5VIY - chains K and L of the 16 polymer chains in the assembly; structure by electron microscopy, 6.20 A resolution (low resolution: residue-level contacts below are approximate; hydrogen-bond / salt-bridge calls are withheld).

# Chain K
Molecule: 8ANC195 G52K5 Fab heavy chain
Source organism: Homo sapiens
UniProt: S6B291 (S6B291_HUMAN); residues 114-214 here correspond to UniProt positions 137-237 (UniProt number = residue number + 23)
Amino-acid sequence (233 residues; numbered 1 to 214 plus 20 insertion-coded residues; 1 number in that range is skipped by the numbering (no residue carries it; nothing is unmodelled there); the number before each row is that of its first residue; a row labelled like 77A-77D holds insertion residues (77A, then the next letters in order)):
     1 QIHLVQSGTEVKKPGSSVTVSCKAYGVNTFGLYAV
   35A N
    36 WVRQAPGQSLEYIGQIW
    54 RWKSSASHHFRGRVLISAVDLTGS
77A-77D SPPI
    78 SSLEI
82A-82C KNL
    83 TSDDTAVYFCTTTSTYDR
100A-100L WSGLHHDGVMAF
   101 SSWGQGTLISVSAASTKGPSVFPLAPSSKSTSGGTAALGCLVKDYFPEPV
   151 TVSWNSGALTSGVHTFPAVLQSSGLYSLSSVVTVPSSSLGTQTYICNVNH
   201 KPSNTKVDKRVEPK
Not modelled in the structure: 129-134
Disulfides: Cys22-Cys92, Cys140-Cys196

# Chain L
Molecule: 8ANC195 G52K5 Fab light chain
Source organism: Homo sapiens
UniProt: Q8TCD0 (Q8TCD0_HUMAN); residues 107-214 here correspond to UniProt positions 132-239 (UniProt number = residue number + 25)
Amino-acid sequence (215 residues; each row starts with the number of its first residue):
     1 DIQMTQSPSTLSASTGDTVRISCRASQSIT
   30A G
    31 NWVAWYQQRPGKAPRLLIYRGAALLGGVPSRFRGSAAGTDFTLTIGNLQA
    81 EDFGTFYCQQYDTYPGTFGQGTKVEVKRTVAAPSVFIFPPSDEQLKSGTA
   131 SVVCLLNNFYPREAKVQWKVDNALQSGNSQESVTEQDSKDSTYSLSSTLT
   181 LSKADYEKHKVYACEVTHQGLSSPVTKSFNRGEC
Not modelled in the structure: 214
Disulfides: Cys23-Cys88, Cys134-Cys194

# Interface between chain K and chain L
Residue-residue contacts (74; chain K residue first):
  Gln39(K) - Gln38(L)
  Gln39(K) - Tyr87(L)
  Gln43(K) - Tyr87(L)
  Ser44(K) - Phe98(L)
  Ser44(K) - Gly99(L)
  Leu45(K) - Tyr87(L)
  Leu45(K) - Phe98(L)
  Tyr47(K) - Tyr94(L)
  Tyr47(K) - Pro95(L)
  Tyr47(K) - Gly96(L)
  Ser58(K) - Tyr94(L)
  Ala59(K) - Tyr94(L)
  Ser60(K) - Tyr94(L)
  His61(K) - Asp1(L)
  Phe91(K) - Ala43(L)
  Ser100B(K) - Tyr49(L)
  Gly100C(K) - Trp32(L)
  Gly100C(K) - Tyr49(L)
  Gly100C(K) - Arg50(L)
  Gly100C(K) - Tyr91(L)
  Leu100D(K) - Leu46(L)
  Leu100D(K) - Tyr49(L)
  Leu100D(K) - Tyr91(L)
  His100E(K) - Trp32(L)
  His100F(K) - Trp32(L)
  His100F(K) - Tyr91(L)
  His100F(K) - Asp92(L)
  Val100I(K) - Tyr91(L)
  Val100I(K) - Thr93(L)
  Val100I(K) - Tyr94(L)
  Val100I(K) - Gly96(L)
  Met100J(K) - Gln89(L)
  Met100J(K) - Tyr91(L)
  Ala100K(K) - Ala34(L)
  Ala100K(K) - Tyr36(L)
  Ala100K(K) - Gln89(L)
  Ala100K(K) - Tyr91(L)
  Phe100L(K) - Tyr36(L)
  Phe100L(K) - Leu46(L)
  Phe100L(K) - Gln89(L)
  Phe100L(K) - Phe98(L)
  Ser101(K) - Leu46(L)
  Trp103(K) - Tyr36(L)
  Trp103(K) - Pro44(L)
  Gly104(K) - Ala43(L)
  Phe122(K) - Ser121(L)
  Phe122(K) - Gln124(L)
  Pro123(K) - Ser121(L)
  Leu124(K) - Phe118(L)
  Ala125(K) - Phe118(L)
  Ala137(K) - Phe116(L)
  Ala137(K) - Phe118(L)
  Leu138(K) - Phe118(L)
  Leu141(K) - Ser131(L)
  Lys143(K) - Ser131(L)
  His164(K) - Asn137(L)
  His164(K) - Asn138(L)
  His164(K) - Ser174(L)
  Phe166(K) - Leu135(L)
  Phe166(K) - Ser162(L)
  Phe166(K) - Thr164(L)
  Phe166(K) - Ser174(L)
  Phe166(K) - Leu175(L)
  Phe166(K) - Ser176(L)
  Pro167(K) - Ser162(L)
  Pro167(K) - Val163(L)
  Val169(K) - Glu161(L)
  Val169(K) - Ser162(L)
  Leu170(K) - Gln160(L)
  Gln171(K) - Gln160(L)
  Ser179(K) - Ser176(L)
  Val181(K) - Leu135(L)
  Thr183(K) - Asn137(L)
  Lys209(K) - Glu123(L)
Also at the interface, not in a pair above, chain K (44 interface residues in all): Val121, Thr135, Ala136, Thr165
Also at the interface, not in a pair above, chain L (42 interface residues in all): Gln100, Ser127, Val133, Asp167, Thr180

# In short
Chain K and chain L form an interface of 44 and 42 residues respectively.
Here chain K is 8ANC195 G52K5 Fab heavy chain and chain L is 8ANC195 G52K5 Fab light chain, both from Homo
sapiens. Entry 5VIY (BG505 SOSIP.664 in complex with broadly neutralizing antibodies BG1 and 8ANC195) was
determined by electron microscopy together with 5VVF and 5VJ6 from the same study.
